Entry 6E11 (electron microscopy, 4.23 A resolution (low resolution: residue-level contacts below are approximate; hydrogen-bond / salt-bridge calls are withheld)); this record covers chains 4 and d of the 28 polymer chains in the assembly.

[Chain 4]
Molecule: Heat shock protein 101
Source organism: Plasmodium falciparum (isolate 3D7)
UniProt: Q8IIJ8 (Q8IIJ8_PLAF7); residue numbers follow UniProt; this construct covers 1-906
Chain sequence (906 residues; each row starts with the number of its first residue):
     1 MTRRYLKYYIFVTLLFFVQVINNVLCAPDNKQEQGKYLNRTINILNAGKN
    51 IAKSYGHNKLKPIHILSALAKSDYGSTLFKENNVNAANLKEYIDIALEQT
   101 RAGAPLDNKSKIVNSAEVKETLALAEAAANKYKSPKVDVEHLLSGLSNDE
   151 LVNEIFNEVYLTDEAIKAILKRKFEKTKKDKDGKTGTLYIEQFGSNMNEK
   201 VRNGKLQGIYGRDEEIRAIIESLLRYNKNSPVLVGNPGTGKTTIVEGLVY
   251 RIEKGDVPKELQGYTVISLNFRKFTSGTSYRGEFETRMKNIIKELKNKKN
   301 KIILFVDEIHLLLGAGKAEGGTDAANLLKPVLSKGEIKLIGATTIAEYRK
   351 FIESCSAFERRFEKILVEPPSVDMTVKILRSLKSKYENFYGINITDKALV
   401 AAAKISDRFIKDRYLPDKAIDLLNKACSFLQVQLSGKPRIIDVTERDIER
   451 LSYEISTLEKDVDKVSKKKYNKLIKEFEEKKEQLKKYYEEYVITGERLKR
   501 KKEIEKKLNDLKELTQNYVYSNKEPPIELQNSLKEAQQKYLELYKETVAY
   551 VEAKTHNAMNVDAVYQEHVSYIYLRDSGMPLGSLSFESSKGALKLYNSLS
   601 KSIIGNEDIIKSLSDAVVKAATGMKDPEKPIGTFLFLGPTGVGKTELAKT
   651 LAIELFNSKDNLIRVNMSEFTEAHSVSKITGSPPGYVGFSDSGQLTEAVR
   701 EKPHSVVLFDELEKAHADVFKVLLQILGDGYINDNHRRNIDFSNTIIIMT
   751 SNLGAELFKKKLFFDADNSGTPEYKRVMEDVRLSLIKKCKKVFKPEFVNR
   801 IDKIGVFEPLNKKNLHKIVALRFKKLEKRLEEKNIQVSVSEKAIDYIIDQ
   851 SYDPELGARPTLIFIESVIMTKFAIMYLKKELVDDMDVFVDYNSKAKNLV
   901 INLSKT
Unresolved in the structure: 1-187, 905-906
From the paper describing this entry:
  - binding site for ATP-gamma-S: Arg-361, Arg-859

[Chain d]
Molecule: Translocon component PTEX150
Source organism: Plasmodium falciparum (isolate 3D7)
UniProt: Q8ILA1 (Q8ILA1_PLAF7); the construct lacks a stretch of the UniProt sequence, so the offset changes along the chain: 21-668 = UniProt 1-648; 669-993 = UniProt 669-993
Chain sequence (993 residues; numbered 21 to 993 plus 20 insertion-coded residues; the number before each row is that of its first residue; a row labelled like 668A-668T holds insertion residues (668A, then the next letters in order)):
    21 MRIIILALLIVCTIINYYCAVQNNGNKSLNVMPTCSMPGNDSDSNDNETG
    71 DVDNDKNNELGNANDNNEMNNENAESKNMQGENSNNQEQLNENVHANDDA
   121 MYEGTPSSDNPPQENVDANNNEQEYGPPQEEPVSENNVENVEVATDDSGN
   171 DNINNNDNFNNNDNYNDNDNFNEEPPSDDGNKNEDELTEGNQSDDKPMNE
   221 EEATINEMGKITNPFEDMLKGKVDDMDIGKMMNKDNLQSFLSSLTGNKDG
   271 SGKNPLSDMMNIFGVPQTGKEGAEGGVNKENQMKQINELKDKLETMLKGA
   321 GVNVDKIKDSIKNNDLLKNKQLLKEAISKLTLDPSMMNMLNNKDGANGKP
   371 FDINPDSMMKMFNALSNENGNLDDLKMKPTDGSFDSFNDGVDNNLVPSNP
   421 KGQNNNEEDDEEGGDDDDYDDKSFVVNSKYADNSFEDKFNTFDEKDDDVK
   471 YELFGENEEAEELNNNTTTASSKGDANNSVNTQEGEGEEESFSANEENIN
   521 NNNNHNNKNYNNYNTSQQEEDDNSFNENDEPLISSSQFDNNKKNKMSVST
   571 HNKKSKNLMDSLDLESTNYGSNSSSSMSNNYNSKNKNSKKNNKKKSSQKD
   621 YIRTDGKVSFDMATLQKTIKNFGGADNEIVQNILKKYVTIDNDDDNDA
668A-668T DEDEDEDDDDDDDLDEDEFS
   669 VKDIKKLIEEGILDYEDLTENELRKLAKPDDNFYELSPYASDEKDLSLNE
   719 TSGLTNEQLKNFLGQNGTYHMSYDSKSIDYAKQKKSEKKEDQQEDDDGFY
   769 DAYKQIKNSYDGIPNNFNHEAPQLIGNNYVFTSIYDTKENLIKFLKKNSE
   819 YDLYDDDDKEGGNFKSPLYDKYGGKLQKFKRQRAFNILKQWRAKEKKLKE
   869 KKKKEEMEENKEFDFSKNYNFSSKNDGGVTMFSKDQLEDMVKNFGGKPSA
   919 HVTDSFSRKENPFVPTNTKNNSNDDDDMDNGYVTFDGKNKVSENDDDEKG
   969 NNNDDENDNDDSNDEEELDEEEDDN
Unresolved in the structure: 21-667, 668A-668T, 824-993

[How chain 4 and chain d interact]
Residue-residue contacts (18; chain 4 residue first):
  Lys-760(4) with Pro-706(d); Tyr-707(d)
  Lys-761(4) with Tyr-707(d); Ala-708(d)
  Leu-762(4) with Asn-786(d)
  Phe-764(4) with Glu-703(d); Leu-704(d)
  Asp-765(4) with Glu-703(d)
  Glu-773(4) with Asn-700(d)
  Tyr-774(4) with Asn-700(d); Glu-703(d)
  Arg-776(4) with Tyr-803(d); Asp-804(d)
  Asp-780(4) with Tyr-803(d)
  Lys-787(4) with Tyr-768(d)
  Lys-791(4) with Gln-761(d); Asp-764(d); Asp-765(d)
Other interface residues (no listed pair), chain 4 (14 interface residues in all): Glu-756, Asn-768, Val-777
Other interface residues (no listed pair), chain d (15 interface residues in all): Ser-705, Ser-709

[Summary]
14 residues of chain 4 face 15 of chain d across their interface. The paper reports a binding site for
ATP-gamma-S at Arg-361(4) and Arg-859(4).
Chain 4 is Heat shock protein 101 and chain d is Translocon component PTEX150, both from Plasmodium falciparum
(isolate 3D7); the structure, PTEX Core Complex in the Resetting (Compact) State, was determined by electron
microscopy, deposited together with 6E10.
